PDB entry 6CKR | X-ray diffraction, 1.62 A resolution | chain A

== Chain A ==
Protein: Bromodomain-containing protein 4
Source organism: Homo sapiens
UniProtKB: O60885 (BRD4_HUMAN), isoform O60885-3; residue numbers follow UniProt; this construct covers 44-168
Amino-acid sequence (126 residues; numbered 43 to 168; the number before each row is that of its first residue):
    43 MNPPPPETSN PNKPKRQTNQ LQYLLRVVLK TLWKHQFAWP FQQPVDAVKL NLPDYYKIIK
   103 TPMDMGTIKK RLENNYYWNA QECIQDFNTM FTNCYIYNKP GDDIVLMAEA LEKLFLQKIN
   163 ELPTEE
Unresolved in the structure: 168
Construct notes: initiating methionine (43)
Ligand contacts: F5V (N-{3-[2-methyl-6-(1-methyl-1H-pyrazol-4-yl)-1-oxo-1,2-dihydroisoquinolin-4-yl]phenyl}methanesulfonamide): Trp81, Pro82, Phe83, Gln85, Pro86, Val87, Asp88, Lys91, Leu92, Leu94, Tyr97, Cys136, Tyr139, Asn140, Ile146
Curated features (UniProtKB/Swiss-Prot):
  - site: Asn140 (Acetylated histone binding)
  - cross-link: Lys99 (Glycyl lysine isopeptide (Lys-Gly) (interchain with G-Cter in SUMO2))
  - natural variant: Asp145 (D145G: Found in a patient with a neurodevelopmental syndrome; uncertain significance)
  - mutagenesis: Asn140 (N140A: Abolishes binding to acetylated histones)

== Summary ==
Bound to chain A: compound F5V. UniProt lists one mutagenesis site.
Chain A is Bromodomain-containing protein 4 (Homo sapiens); the structure, Crystal Structure of BRD4 with
QC4956, was determined by X-ray diffraction, deposited together with 6CKS.
